6PB4 - chains A and B of the 11 polymer chains in the assembly; structure by electron microscopy, 4.35 A resolution (low resolution: residue-level contacts below are approximate; hydrogen-bond / salt-bridge calls are withheld).

Chain A (and B):
Name: DNA-directed RNA polymerase subunit alpha
Source organism: Escherichia coli
Notes: EC 2.7.7.6; chain B of this document is another copy of the same molecule, construct and numbering; everything in this record applies to it too
Reference sequence: P0A7Z6 (RPOA_ECO57); residues 1-329 here = UniProt positions 1-329
Sequence (329 residues; numbered 1 to 329; the number before each row is that of its first residue):
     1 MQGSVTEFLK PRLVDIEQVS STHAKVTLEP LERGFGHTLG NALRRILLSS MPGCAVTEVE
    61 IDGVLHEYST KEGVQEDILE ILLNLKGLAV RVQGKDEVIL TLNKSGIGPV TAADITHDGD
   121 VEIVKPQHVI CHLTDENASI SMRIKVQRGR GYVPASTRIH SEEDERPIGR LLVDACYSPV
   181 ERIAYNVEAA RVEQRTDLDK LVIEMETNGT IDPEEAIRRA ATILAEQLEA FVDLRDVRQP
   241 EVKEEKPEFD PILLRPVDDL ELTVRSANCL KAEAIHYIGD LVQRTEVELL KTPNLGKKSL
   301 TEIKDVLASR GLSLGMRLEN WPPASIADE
Unresolved in the structure: 1-5, 236-329 (chain B: 1-5, 234-329)

Interface between chain A and chain B:
Contacting residue pairs (59; chain A residue first):
  Glu-7(A) / Arg-150(B)
  Phe-8(A) / Glu-226(B)
  Leu-9(A) / Gln-227(B)
  Lys-10(A) / Glu-226(B)
  Lys-10(A) / Gln-227(B)
  Lys-10(A) / Glu-229(B)
  Lys-10(A) / Ala-230(B)
  Pro-11(A) / Gln-227(B)
  Pro-11(A) / Ala-230(B)
  Pro-11(A) / Phe-231(B)
  Arg-12(A) / Phe-231(B)
  Leu-13(A) / Phe-231(B)
  Arg-33(A) / Ser-49(B)
  Arg-33(A) / Ser-50(B)
  Arg-33(A) / Gly-151(B)
  Gly-34(A) / Arg-45(B)
  Phe-35(A) / Ile-46(B)
  Phe-35(A) / Ser-50(B)
  His-37(A) / Arg-45(B)
  Thr-38(A) / Ala-42(B)
  Thr-38(A) / Arg-45(B)
  Asn-41(A) / Asn-41(B)
  Ala-42(A) / Thr-38(B)
  Arg-45(A) / Gly-34(B)
  Arg-45(A) / Phe-35(B)
  Arg-45(A) / His-37(B)
  Arg-45(A) / Thr-38(B)
  Ile-46(A) / Phe-35(B)
  Ser-49(A) / Phe-35(B)
  Ser-50(A) / Phe-35(B)
  Arg-150(A) / Thr-6(B)
  Arg-150(A) / Glu-7(B)
  Arg-150(A) / Phe-8(B)
  Arg-195(A) / Arg-150(B)
  Arg-218(A) / Phe-231(B)
  Arg-218(A) / Val-232(B)
  Arg-218(A) / Asp-233(B)
  Ala-221(A) / Phe-231(B)
  Glu-226(A) / Phe-8(B)
  Gln-227(A) / Leu-9(B)
  Gln-227(A) / Lys-10(B)
  Gln-227(A) / Pro-11(B)
  Leu-228(A) / Ala-221(B)
  Leu-228(A) / Leu-224(B)
  Leu-228(A) / Ala-225(B)
  Phe-231(A) / Leu-39(B)
  Phe-231(A) / Ile-217(B)
  Phe-231(A) / Arg-218(B)
  Phe-231(A) / Ala-221(B)
  Val-232(A) / Arg-218(B)
  Val-232(A) / Ala-221(B)
  Val-232(A) / Thr-222(B)
  Leu-234(A) / Arg-12(B)
  Leu-234(A) / Leu-13(B)
  Arg-235(A) / Leu-13(B)
  Arg-235(A) / Ile-16(B)
  Arg-235(A) / Glu-214(B)
  Arg-235(A) / Ile-217(B)
  Arg-235(A) / Arg-218(B)
Other interface residues (no listed pair), chain A (31 interface residues in all): Leu-28, Ala-230
Other interface residues (no listed pair), chain B (39 interface residues in all): Leu-43, Met-51, Leu-228

Summary:
The interface between chain A and chain B involves 31 residues on one side and 39 on the other.
Chain A and chain B are both DNA-directed RNA polymerase subunit alpha (Escherichia coli); the structure, The
E. coli class-II CAP-dependent transcription activation complex with de novo RNA transcript at the state ...,
was determined by electron microscopy, deposited together with 6PB5 and 6PB6.
